PDB entry 5TO2 | X-ray diffraction, 1.65 A resolution | chains B and C of the 4 polymer chains in the assembly

Chain B (and C):
Name: Streptavidin
Source organism: Streptomyces avidinii
Notes: chain C of this document is another copy of the same molecule, construct and numbering; everything in this record applies to it too
Reference sequence: P22629 (SAV_STRAV); residues 15-139 here correspond to UniProt positions 39-163 (UniProt number = residue number + 24)
Amino-acid sequence (125 residues; row label = number of the first residue in the row):
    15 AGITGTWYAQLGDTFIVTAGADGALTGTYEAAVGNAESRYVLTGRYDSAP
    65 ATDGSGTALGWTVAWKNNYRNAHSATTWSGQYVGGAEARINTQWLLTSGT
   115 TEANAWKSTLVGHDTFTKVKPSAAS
Unresolved in the structure: 136-139
Construct notes: engineered mutation Ala23 (Asn47 in P22629), Asp27 (Ser51 in P22629), Ala45 (Ser69 in P22629)
UniProt features mapped onto this chain:
  - motif: Arg59 to Asp61 (Cell attachment site)
  - binding site (biotin): Tyr43, Tyr54, Trp92, Trp108, Trp120

How chain B and chain C interact:
Contacting residue pairs (14; chain B residue first):
  Trp108(B) - Trp120(C)
  Leu109(B) - Val125(C)  hydrophobic
  Leu110(B) - Trp120(C)  hydrophobic
  Trp120(B) - Trp108(C)
  Trp120(B) - Leu110(C)  hydrophobic
  Lys121(B) - Leu124(C)
  Thr123(B) - Leu124(C)
  Thr123(B) - Val125(C)  hydrogen bond (backbone-backbone)
  Leu124(B) - Lys121(C)
  Leu124(B) - Thr123(C)
  Leu124(B) - Leu124(C)  hydrophobic
  Val125(B) - Leu109(C)  hydrophobic
  Val125(B) - Thr123(C)  hydrogen bond (backbone-backbone)
  Val125(B) - Val125(C)  hydrophobic

Summary:
Chain B and chain C each contribute 8 residues to their interface; the contacts include 2 hydrogen bonds. The
hydrogen-bonded pair Thr123(B)-Val125(C) is a backbone contact. From UniProt: 5 biotin-binding residues on
chain B.
Both chains are Streptavidin (Streptomyces avidinii). Entry 5TO2 (Crystal structure of streptavidin with one
wild type subunit and three mutated subunits (N23A/S27D/S45A)) was determined by X-ray diffraction.
